Entry 9LVX (X-ray diffraction, 2.70 A resolution); this record covers chains B and D of the 4 polymer chains in the assembly.

[Chain B (and D)]
Protein: Insulin B chain
Source organism: Homo sapiens
Notes: chain D of this document is another copy of the same molecule, construct and numbering; everything in this record applies to it too
UniProtKB: P01308 (INS_HUMAN); residues 1-29 here correspond to UniProt positions 25-53 (UniProt number = residue number + 24)
Amino-acid sequence (29 residues; each row starts with the number of its first residue):
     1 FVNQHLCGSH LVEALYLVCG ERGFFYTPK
Covalently attached groups: myristic acid (MYR) linked to K29
Bound ions: Zn2+ near H10 (its only coordinating residue here)
Ligand contacts: phenol (IPH): V2, H5, C7, H10, L11, A14

[Chain B / chain D interface]
Pairs across the interface (30; chain B residue first):
  H5(B) - Y16(D)  hydrogen bond (backbone-side chain)
  H5(B) - L17(D)
  G8(B) - Y16(D)
  S9(B) - E13(D)  hydrogen bond
  S9(B) - Y16(D)  hydrogen bond (backbone-side chain)
  V12(B) - V12(D)  hydrophobic
  V12(B) - Y16(D)  hydrophobic
  V12(B) - F24(D)  hydrophobic
  Y16(B) - H5(D)  hydrogen bond (side chain-backbone)
  Y16(B) - G8(D)
  Y16(B) - S9(D)
  Y16(B) - V12(D)  hydrophobic
  Y16(B) - Y26(D)  hydrophobic
  G20(B) - P28(D)
  E21(B) - P28(D)
  E21(B) - K29(D)
  G23(B) - Y26(D)
  G23(B) - P28(D)
  F24(B) - V12(D)  hydrophobic
  F24(B) - F24(D)  hydrophobic
  F24(B) - F25(D)
  F24(B) - Y26(D)  hydrogen bond (backbone-backbone)
  F25(B) - F24(D)
  F25(B) - F25(D)  hydrophobic
  Y26(B) - Y16(D)  hydrophobic
  Y26(B) - G23(D)
  Y26(B) - F24(D)  hydrogen bond (backbone-backbone)
  P28(B) - G20(D)
  P28(B) - E21(D)
  K29(B) - E21(D)
Other interface residues (no listed pair), chain B (15 interface residues in all): Q4, L17
Other interface residues (no listed pair), chain D (16 interface residues in all): Q4

[In short]
The interface between chain B and chain D involves 15 residues on one side and 16 on the other; the contacts
include 6 hydrogen bonds. Among the polar pairs are H5(B)-Y16(D), S9(B)-E13(D) and S9(B)-Y16(D). Bound to
chain B: phenol.
Chain B and chain D are both Insulin B chain (Homo sapiens); the structure, di-hexamer form of insulin detemir
at ambient temperature, was determined by X-ray diffraction.
